PDB entry 7OEP | X-ray diffraction, 1.80 A resolution | chain AAA

[Chain AAA]
Protein: Bromodomain-containing protein 2
Organism: Homo sapiens
UniProtKB: P25440 (BRD2_HUMAN); residue numbers follow UniProt; this construct covers 344-455
Sequence (115 residues; row label = number of the first residue in the row):
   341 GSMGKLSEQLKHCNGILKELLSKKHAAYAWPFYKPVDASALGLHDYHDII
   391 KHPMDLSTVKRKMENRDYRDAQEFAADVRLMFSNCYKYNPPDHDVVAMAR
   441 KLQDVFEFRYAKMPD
Unresolved in the structure: 341-342
Sequence notes: expression tag (341-343)
Curated features (UniProtKB/Swiss-Prot):
  - mutagenesis: V376 (V376A: Abolished binding to histone H4 acetylated at 'Lys-12' (H4K12ac)), L381 (L381A: Reduced binding to histone H4 acetylated at 'Lys-12' (H4K12ac)), L383 (L383A: Reduced binding to histone H4 acetylated at 'Lys-12' (H4K12ac)), N429 (N429A: Abolished binding to histone H4 acetylated at 'Lys-12' (H4K12ac))
Residues lining bound ligands: NV2 (5-[1-(1,3-dimethoxypropan-2-yl)-5-morpholin-4-yl-benzimidazol-2-yl]-1,3-dimethyl-pyridin-2-one): W370, P371, F372, V376, L381, L383, Y386, C425, Y428, N429, V435, M438

[Summary]
Ligands of chain AAA: compound NV2. From UniProt: 4 mutagenesis sites.
Chain AAA is Bromodomain-containing protein 2 (Homo sapiens); the structure, C-TERMINAL BROMODOMAIN OF HUMAN
BRD2 WITH
5-(1-(1,3-dimethoxypropan-2-yl)-5-morpholino-1H-benzo[d]imidazol-2-yl)-1,3-dimethylpyridin-2(1H)-one, was
determined by X-ray diffraction (same publication as 7OET, 7OEO, 7OER and 7OES).
